Entry 7YRU (X-ray diffraction, 2.60 A resolution); this record covers chains A and L of the 3 polymer chains in the assembly.

# Chain A
Name: Activin receptor type-1
Organism: Homo sapiens
Notes: EC 2.7.11.30
UniProt: Q04771 (ACVR1_HUMAN); numbering as in UniProt (aligned over 21-123)
Chain sequence (109 residues; row label = number of the first residue in the row):
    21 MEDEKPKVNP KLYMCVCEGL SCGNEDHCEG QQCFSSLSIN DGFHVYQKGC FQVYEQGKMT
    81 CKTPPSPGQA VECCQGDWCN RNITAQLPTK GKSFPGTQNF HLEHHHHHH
Unresolved in the structure: 21-30, 109-129
Disulfides: Cys-35/Cys-53, Cys-37/Cys-42, Cys-48/Cys-70, Cys-81/Cys-93, Cys-94/Cys-99
Differences from the reference sequence: expression tag (124-129)
Swiss-Prot annotation at these positions:
  - glycosylation: Asn-102 (N-linked (GlcNAc...) asparagine)
  - natural variant: Pro-115 (P115S: In a melanoma sample)
What the authors report for this chain:
  - mutagenesis - H64R: increased signaling in response to Rm0443

# Chain L
Name: antibody light chain
Organism: Rattus norvegicus
Notes: antibody fragment or engineered binder
Chain sequence (214 residues; numbered 1 to 214; the number before each row is that of its first residue):
     1 EIVLTQSPTT MAASPGEKVT LNCLASSSVS YMTWYQQKSG ASPKLWIYGT SNLASGVPNR
    61 FSGSGSGTSY SLAISSMEAE DVATYYCLHL TSYPPYTFGA GTKLELKRAV AAPSVFIFPP
   121 SDEQLKSGTA SVVCLLNNFY PREAKVQWKV DNALQSGNSQ ESVTEQDSKD STYSLSSTLT
   181 LSKADYEKHK VYACEVTHQG LSSPVTKSFN RGEC
Unresolved in the structure: 214
Disulfides: Cys-23/Cys-87, Cys-134/Cys-194

# How chain A and chain L interact
Pairs across the interface (10):
  Glu-38(A) / Tyr-93(L)
  Gly-39(A) / Tyr-93(L)
  Tyr-66(A) / Leu-90(L)
  Tyr-66(A) / Thr-91(L)
  Tyr-66(A) / Ser-92(L)
  Tyr-66(A) / Tyr-93(L)
  Asn-102(A) / Ser-28(L)
  Thr-104(A) / Ser-30(L)  hydrogen bond
  Thr-104(A) / Thr-91(L)
  Gln-106(A) / Ser-30(L)
Other interface residues (no listed pair), chain A (8 interface residues in all): His-64, Ala-105
Other interface residues (no listed pair), chain L (8 interface residues in all): Ser-27, Tyr-31
From the paper, about this interface:
  - epitope / paratope residues, chain A: Tyr-66(A)

# Overview
Chain A and chain L each contribute 8 residues to their interface; the contacts include 1 hydrogen bond. The
hydrogen-bonded pair is Thr-104(A)/Ser-30(L). The paper reports that H64R of chain A increases signaling in
response to Rm0443; the epitope/paratope residue Tyr-66(A).
Chain A is Activin receptor type-1 (Homo sapiens) and chain L is antibody light chain (Rattus norvegicus); the
structure, ALK2 antibody complex, was determined by X-ray diffraction.
